8XTA - chains A and B; structure by X-ray diffraction, 2.50 A resolution.

# Chain A
Name: MarR family transcriptional regulator
Organism: Clostridioides difficile
UniProtKB: A0A9X9QLH1 (A0A9X9QLH1_CLODI); residues 1-141 here correspond to UniProt positions 13-153 (UniProt number = residue number + 12)
Amino-acid sequence (161 residues; numbered -19 to 141; the number before each row is that of its first residue; numbers below 1 keep their minus sign (Met-19 is residue -19)):
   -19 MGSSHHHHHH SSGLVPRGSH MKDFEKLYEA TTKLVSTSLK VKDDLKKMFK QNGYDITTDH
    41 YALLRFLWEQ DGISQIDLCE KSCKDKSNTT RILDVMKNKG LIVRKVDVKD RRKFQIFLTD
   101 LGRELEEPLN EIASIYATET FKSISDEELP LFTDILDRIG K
Not modelled in the structure: -19 to -5, 141
Sequence notes: initiating methionine (-19); expression tag (-18 to 0)

# Chain B
Name: MarR family transcriptional regulator
Organism: Clostridioides difficile
UniProtKB: A0A9X9QLH1 (A0A9X9QLH1_CLODI); residues 1-141 here correspond to UniProt positions 13-153 (UniProt number = residue number + 12)
Amino-acid sequence (144 residues; numbered -2 to 141; the number before each row is that of its first residue; numbers below 1 keep their minus sign (Gly-2 is residue -2)):
    -2 GSHMKDFEKL YEATTKLVST SLKVKDDLKK MFKQNGYDIT TDHYALLRFL WEQDGISQID
    58 LCEKSCKDKS NTTRILDVMK NKGLIVRKVD VKDRRKFQIF LTDLGRELEE PLNEIASIYA
   118 TETFKSISDE ELPLFTDILD RIGK
Not modelled in the structure: -2 to 1, 141
Sequence notes: expression tag (-2 to 0)

# How chain A and chain B interact
Residue-residue contacts (81; chain A residue first):
  Pro-4(A) - Ile115(B)  hydrophobic
  Pro-4(A) - Glu119(B)
  Met1(A) - Thr118(B)
  Lys2(A) - Phe121(B)  hydrogen bond (side chain-backbone)
  Lys2(A) - Ile124(B)  hydrogen bond (side chain-backbone)
  Lys2(A) - Asp126(B)
  Phe4(A) - Tyr41(B)
  Phe4(A) - Arg45(B)
  Phe4(A) - Ala113(B)
  Phe4(A) - Ser114(B)
  Glu5(A) - Arg45(B)  salt bridge
  Leu7(A) - Ala117(B)  hydrophobic
  Leu7(A) - Phe121(B)  hydrophobic
  Tyr8(A) - Tyr41(B)  hydrophobic
  Tyr8(A) - Ala42(B)
  Tyr8(A) - Arg45(B)
  Thr11(A) - Val21(B)
  Thr11(A) - Phe121(B)
  Lys13(A) - Thr133(B)
  Lys13(A) - Leu136(B)
  Lys13(A) - Asp137(B)  salt bridge
  Leu14(A) - Leu14(B)  hydrophobic
  Leu14(A) - Thr17(B)
  Leu14(A) - Leu136(B)
  Val15(A) - Ser18(B)
  Ser16(A) - Cys63(B)
  Thr17(A) - Leu136(B)
  Ser18(A) - Val15(B)
  Ser18(A) - Ser18(B)
  Leu19(A) - Cys63(B)  hydrophobic
  Leu19(A) - Lys64(B)
  Lys20(A) - Ile139(B)
  Lys20(A) - Gly140(B)
  Val21(A) - Thr11(B)
  Val21(A) - Ile139(B)  hydrophobic
  Lys22(A) - Val15(B)
  Tyr41(A) - Phe4(B)
  Tyr41(A) - Tyr8(B)  hydrophobic
  Ala42(A) - Tyr8(B)
  Arg45(A) - Phe4(B)
  Arg45(A) - Glu5(B)  salt bridge
  Arg45(A) - Tyr8(B)
  Asn110(A) - Phe4(B)
  Ala113(A) - Phe4(B)  hydrophobic
  Ser114(A) - Phe4(B)
  Ala117(A) - Leu7(B)
  Thr120(A) - Ile139(B)
  Thr120(A) - Gly140(B)  hydrogen bond (backbone-backbone)
  Phe121(A) - Lys2(B)  hydrogen bond (backbone-side chain)
  Phe121(A) - Thr11(B)
  Phe121(A) - Ile139(B)  hydrophobic
  Ser123(A) - Arg138(B)  hydrogen bond (backbone-side chain)
  Ile124(A) - Lys2(B)  hydrogen bond (backbone-side chain)
  Ile124(A) - Ile135(B)
  Ile124(A) - Arg138(B)
  Asp126(A) - Lys2(B)
  Glu128(A) - Ile135(B)
  Glu128(A) - Arg138(B)  salt bridge
  Leu129(A) - Lys6(B)
  Leu129(A) - Leu7(B)  hydrophobic
  Leu131(A) - Leu131(B)  hydrophobic
  Phe132(A) - Phe132(B)  hydrophobic
  Phe132(A) - Ile135(B)  hydrophobic
  Phe132(A) - Leu136(B)  hydrophobic
  Phe132(A) - Ile139(B)  hydrophobic
  Thr133(A) - Ala10(B)
  Thr133(A) - Lys13(B)
  Ile135(A) - Phe132(B)  hydrophobic
  Leu136(A) - Lys13(B)
  Leu136(A) - Leu14(B)
  Leu136(A) - Thr17(B)
  Leu136(A) - Phe132(B)  hydrophobic
  Asp137(A) - Lys13(B)  salt bridge
  Arg138(A) - Ser123(B)  hydrogen bond (side chain-backbone)
  Arg138(A) - Ile124(B)
  Arg138(A) - Glu128(B)  salt bridge
  Ile139(A) - Thr17(B)
  Ile139(A) - Thr120(B)
  Ile139(A) - Phe121(B)  hydrophobic
  Ile139(A) - Phe132(B)  hydrophobic
  Gly140(A) - Thr120(B)  hydrogen bond (backbone-backbone)
Other interface residues (no listed pair), chain A (49 interface residues in all): Lys6, Ala10, Asp24, Leu25, Lys64, Thr118, Lys122, Ser125
Other interface residues (no listed pair), chain B (47 interface residues in all): Leu19, Lys20, Lys22, Asn110, Lys122, Ser125, Leu129

# Summary
49 residues of chain A face 47 of chain B across their interface; the contacts include 8 hydrogen bonds and 6
salt bridges. Among the polar pairs are Glu5(A)-Arg45(B), Lys13(A)-Asp137(B) and Arg45(A)-Glu5(B).
Chain A is MarR family transcriptional regulator and chain B is MarR family transcriptional regulator, both
from Clostridioides difficile; the structure, Clostridioides difficile MarR (WP_003434724), was determined by
X-ray diffraction (same publication as 8XT8 and 8XU0).
